Entry 8DAR (electron microscopy, 3.00 A resolution); this record covers chains G and H of the 8 polymer chains in the assembly.

# Chain G
Name: Nuclear protein localization protein 4
From: Saccharomyces cerevisiae
UniProt: P33755 (NPL4_YEAST); residue numbers follow UniProt; this construct covers 1-580
Sequence (583 residues; each row starts with the number of its first residue; numbers below 1 keep their minus sign (Gly-2 is residue -2)):
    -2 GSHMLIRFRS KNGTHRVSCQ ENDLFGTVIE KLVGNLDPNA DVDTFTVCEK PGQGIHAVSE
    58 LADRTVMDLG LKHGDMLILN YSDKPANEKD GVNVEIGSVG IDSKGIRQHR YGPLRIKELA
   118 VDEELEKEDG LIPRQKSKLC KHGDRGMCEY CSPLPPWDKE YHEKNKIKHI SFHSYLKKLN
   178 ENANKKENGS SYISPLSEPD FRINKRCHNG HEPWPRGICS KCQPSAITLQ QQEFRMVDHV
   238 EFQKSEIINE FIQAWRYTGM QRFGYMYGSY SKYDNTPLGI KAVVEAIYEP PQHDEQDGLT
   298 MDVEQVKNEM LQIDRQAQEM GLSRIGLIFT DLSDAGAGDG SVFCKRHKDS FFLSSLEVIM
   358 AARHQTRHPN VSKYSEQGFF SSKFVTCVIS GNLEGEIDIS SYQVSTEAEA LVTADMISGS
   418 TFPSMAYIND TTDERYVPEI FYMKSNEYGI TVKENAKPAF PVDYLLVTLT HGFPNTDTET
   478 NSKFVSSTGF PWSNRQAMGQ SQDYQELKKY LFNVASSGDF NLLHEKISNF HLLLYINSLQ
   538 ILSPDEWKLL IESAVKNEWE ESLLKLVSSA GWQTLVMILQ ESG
Not modelled in the structure: -2 to 106
Construct notes: expression tag (-2 to 0)
Metal / ion sites: Zn2+ site 1: Cys137, His139, Cys145, Cys148; Zn2+ site 2: Cys204, His208, Cys216, Cys219
Curated features (UniProtKB/Swiss-Prot):
  - mutagenesis: Gly323 (G323S: In npl4-1; nuclear-targeted proteins accumulate in the cytoplasm)
From the paper describing this entry:
  - conformationally variable residues (loop rearrangement): Ile437 to Glu451

# Chain H
Name: Ubiquitin fusion degradation protein 1
From: Saccharomyces cerevisiae
UniProt: P53044 (UFD1_YEAST); numbering as in UniProt (aligned over 1-361)
Sequence (363 residues; each row starts with the number of its first residue; numbers below 1 keep their minus sign (Gly-1 is residue -1)):
    -1 GSMFSGFSSF GGGNGFVNMP QTFEEFFRCY PIAMMNDRIR KDDANFGGKI FLPPSALSKL
    59 SMLNIRYPML FKLTANETGR VTHGGVLEFI AEEGRVYLPQ WMMETLGIQP GSLLQISSTD
   119 VPLGQFVKLE PQSVDFLDIS DPKAVLENVL RNFSTLTVDD VIEISYNGKT FKIKILEVKP
   179 ESSSKSICVI ETDLVTDFAP PVGYVEPDYK ALKAQQDKEK KNSFGKGQVL DPSVLGQGSM
   239 STRIDYAGIA NSSRNKLSKF VGQGQNISGK APKAEPKQDI KDMKITFDGE PAKLDLPEGQ
   299 LFFGFPMVLP KEDEESAAGS KSSEQNFQGQ GISLRKSNKR KTKSDHDSSK SKAPKSPEVI
   359 EID
Not modelled in the structure: -1 to 227, 255-280, 311-361
Construct notes: expression tag (-1 to 0)
Curated features (UniProtKB/Swiss-Prot):
  - region (Monoubiquitin-binding): Cys27, Tyr28, Ile30 to Met32, Trp99 to Met101
  - site (Monoubiquitin-binding): Ile37, Lys39, Gly109
  - modified residue: Ser354 (Phosphoserine)
  - mutagenesis: Val94 (V94D: In UFD1-1; grows more slowly)

# Chain G / chain H interface
Pairs across the interface (53):
  Gln258(G) - Phe301(H)
  Glu292(G) - Ser237(H)
  Glu292(G) - Met238(H)
  Glu292(G) - Arg241(H)  salt bridge
  Asp294(G) - Val232(H)
  Asp294(G) - Gly236(H)  hydrogen bond (side chain-backbone)
  Asp294(G) - Ser237(H)  hydrogen bond (side chain-backbone)
  Asp294(G) - Ser239(H)
  Asp294(G) - Phe300(H)
  Asp294(G) - Phe301(H)  hydrogen bond (backbone-backbone)
  Asp294(G) - Gly302(H)
  Gly295(G) - Leu299(H)
  Gly295(G) - Phe301(H)
  Leu296(G) - Gly297(H)
  Leu296(G) - Gln298(H)
  Leu296(G) - Leu299(H)  hydrogen bond (backbone-backbone)
  Thr297(G) - Met238(H)
  Thr297(G) - Gly297(H)
  Thr297(G) - Gln298(H)
  Met298(G) - Gly297(H)  hydrogen bond (backbone-backbone)
  Thr327(G) - Phe301(H)
  Phe340(G) - Leu233(H)  hydrophobic
  Phe340(G) - Met305(H)  hydrophobic
  Lys342(G) - Phe301(H)
  Lys342(G) - Met305(H)
  Arg343(G) - Phe301(H)
  His344(G) - Leu307(H)  hydrogen bond (side chain-backbone)
  His344(G) - Pro308(H)
  Leu353(G) - Leu294(H)  hydrophobic
  Glu354(G) - Leu299(H)
  Glu354(G) - Phe301(H)
  Met357(G) - Leu299(H)  hydrophobic
  Arg360(G) - Glu296(H)  salt bridge
  Ser415(G) - Asp293(H)
  Gly416(G) - Lys291(H)
  Gly416(G) - Leu292(H)  hydrogen bond (backbone-backbone)
  Ser417(G) - Ala290(H)
  Ser417(G) - Leu292(H)
  Thr418(G) - Tyr244(H)  hydrogen bond (backbone-side chain)
  Thr418(G) - Pro289(H)
  Thr418(G) - Ala290(H)  hydrogen bond (backbone-backbone)
  Thr418(G) - Leu292(H)
  Thr418(G) - Phe303(H)
  Phe419(G) - Phe285(H)
  Phe419(G) - Glu288(H)
  Phe419(G) - Pro289(H)  hydrophobic
  Pro420(G) - Phe285(H)
  Pro420(G) - Phe303(H)  hydrophobic
  Tyr424(G) - Pro289(H)
  Tyr424(G) - Ala290(H)
  Tyr424(G) - Lys291(H)
  Asn426(G) - Lys291(H)  hydrogen bond
  Ala456(G) - Pro289(H)  hydrophobic
Interface residues without a listed pair, chain G (33 interface residues in all): Gln293, Phe326, Asp328, Ser330, Cys341, Asp346, Ser351, Ile425
Interface residues without a listed pair, chain H (33 interface residues in all): Ile247, Ala248, Asp286, Gly287, Val306, Lys309

# Overview
The chain G/chain H interface involves 33 residues from each chain; the contacts include 10 hydrogen bonds and
2 salt bridges. Polar pairs include Glu292(G)-Arg241(H), Arg360(G)-Glu296(H) and Asp294(G)-Gly236(H). UniProt
lists one mutagenesis site on chain G; one mutagenesis site on chain H. The paper reports conformational
variability at Ile437(G).
Here chain G is Nuclear protein localization protein 4 and chain H is Ubiquitin fusion degradation protein 1,
both from Saccharomyces cerevisiae. Entry 8DAR (Saccharomyces cerevisiae Ufd1/Npl4/Cdc48 complex unbound but
in the presence of SUMO-ubiquitin(K48polyUb)-mEOS and ATP) was determined by electron microscopy.
